Entry 6WXD (X-ray diffraction, 2.00 A resolution); this record covers chains A and B.

[Chain A (and B)]
Name: Non-structural protein 9
Source organism: Severe acute respiratory syndrome coronavirus 2
Notes: chain B of this document is another copy of the same molecule, construct and numbering; everything in this record applies to it too
UniProt: P0DTD1 (R1AB_SARS2); residues 1-113 here correspond to UniProt positions 4141-4253 (UniProt number = residue number + 4140)
Amino-acid sequence (116 residues; row label = number of the first residue in the row; numbers below 1 keep their minus sign (Gly-2 is residue -2)):
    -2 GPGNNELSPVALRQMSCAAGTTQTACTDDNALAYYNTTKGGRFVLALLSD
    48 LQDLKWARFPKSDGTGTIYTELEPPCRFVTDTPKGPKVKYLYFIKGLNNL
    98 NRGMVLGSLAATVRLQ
Not modelled in the structure: -2 to 0 (chain B: -2 to 3)
Sequence notes: expression tag (-2 to 0)
What the authors report for this chain:
  - self-association interface (contacts with another copy of this molecule); pairs are residue here / residue on that copy: Gly100-Gly100 (backbone contact), Gly104-Gly104
  - contacts within the chain: Leu9-Met101 (hydrophobic contact), Leu9-Asn33 (hydrophobic contact), Leu9-Ser105 (hydrophobic contact)

[Interface between chain A and chain B]
Pairs across the interface - 32 pairs, chain A then chain B:
  Asn2(A) with Pro72(B); Cys73(B); Arg74(B), hydrogen bond (backbone-backbone)
  Glu3(A) with Arg74(B), salt bridge
  Leu4(A) with Arg74(B), hydrogen bond (backbone-backbone); Phe75(B), hydrophobic
  Pro6(A) with Leu112(B), hydrophobic
  Val7(A) with Ala107(B)
  Ala8(A) with Ala107(B), hydrophobic
  Cys73(A) with Ser5(B)
  Asn96(A) with Leu97(B)
  Leu97(A) with Asn96(B); Gly100(B)
  Gly100(A) with Leu97(B); Gly100(B); Met101(B), hydrogen bond (backbone-backbone)
  Met101(A) with Gly100(B), hydrogen bond (backbone-backbone); Met101(B); Leu103(B), hydrophobic; Gly104(B)
  Leu103(A) with Leu4(B); Pro6(B)
  Gly104(A) with Met101(B); Gly104(B); Ser105(B)
  Ser105(A) with Gly104(B)
  Ala107(A) with Val7(B); Ala8(B), hydrophobic
  Ala108(A) with Ser105(B); Ala108(B), hydrophobic
  Thr109(A) with Ala108(B)
  Leu112(A) with Pro6(B)
Other interface residues (no listed pair), chain A (19 interface residues in all): Arg99
Other interface residues (no listed pair), chain B (24 interface residues in all): Leu9, Val76, Leu88, Arg99, Leu106

[In short]
Chain A and chain B form an interface of 19 and 24 residues respectively, with 4 hydrogen bonds and 1 salt
bridge. Polar contacts include Glu3(A)-Arg74(B), Asn2(A)-Arg74(B) and Leu4(A)-Arg74(B). The paper reports a
self-association interface involving Gly100(A) and Gly104(A); contacts within the chain involving Leu9(A),
Met101(A) and Asn33(A) among others.
Both chains are Non-structural protein 9 (Severe acute respiratory syndrome coronavirus 2). Entry 6WXD
(SARS-CoV-2 Nsp9 RNA-replicase) was determined by X-ray diffraction.
